Entry 9BEW (electron microscopy, 3.30 A resolution); this record covers chains G and D of the 18 polymer chains in the assembly.

== Chain G ==
Molecule: Envelope glycoprotein gp120
From: Human immunodeficiency virus 1
Sequence (483 residues; numbered 31 to 513 plus 14 insertion-coded residues; 14 numbers in that range are skipped by the numbering (no residue carries them; nothing is unmodelled there); the number before each row is that of its first residue; a row labelled like 185A-185K holds insertion residues (185A, then the next letters in order)):
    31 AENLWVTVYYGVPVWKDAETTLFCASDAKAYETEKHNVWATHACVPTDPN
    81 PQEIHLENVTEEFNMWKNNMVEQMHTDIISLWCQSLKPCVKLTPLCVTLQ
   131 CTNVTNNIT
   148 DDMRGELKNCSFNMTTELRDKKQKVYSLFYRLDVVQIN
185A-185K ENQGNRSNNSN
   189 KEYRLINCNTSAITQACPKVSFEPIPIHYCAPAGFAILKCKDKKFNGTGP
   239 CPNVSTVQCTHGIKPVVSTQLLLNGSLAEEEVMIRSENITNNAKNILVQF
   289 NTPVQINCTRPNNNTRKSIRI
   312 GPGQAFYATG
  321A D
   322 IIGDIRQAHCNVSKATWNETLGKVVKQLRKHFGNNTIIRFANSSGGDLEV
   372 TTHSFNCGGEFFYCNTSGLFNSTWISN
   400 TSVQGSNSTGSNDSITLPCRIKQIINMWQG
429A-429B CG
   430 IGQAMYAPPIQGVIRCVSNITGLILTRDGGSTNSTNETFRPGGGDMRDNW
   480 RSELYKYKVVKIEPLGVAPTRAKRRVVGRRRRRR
Unresolved in the structure: 31-32, 61-64, 148-149, 185A-185K, 400-410, 506-513
Disulfides: Cys54-Cys74, Cys113-Cys429A, Cys119-Cys205, Cys126-Cys196, Cys131-Cys157, Cys218-Cys247, Cys228-Cys239, Cys296-Cys331, Cys378-Cys445, Cys385-Cys418
Covalent attachments: N-acetylglucosamine (NAG) linked to Asn88, Asn133, Asn156, Asn160, Asn197, Asn234, Asn241, Asn262, Asn276, Asn295, Asn301, Asn339, Asn355, Asn363, Asn386, Asn392, Asn448; glycan linked to Asn332

== Chain D ==
Molecule: 3BNC117 light chain
From: Homo sapiens
Notes: fragment: Fab
Sequence (206 residues; each row starts with the number of its first residue; note: 8 numbers in that range are skipped by the numbering (no residue carries them; nothing is unmodelled there)):
     1 DIQMTQSPSSLSASVGDTVTITCQANG
    32 YLNWYQQRRGKAPKLLIYDGSKLERGVPSRFSGRRWGQEYNLTINNLQPE
    82 DIATYFCQVY
    96 EFVVPGTRLDLKRTVAAPSVFIFPPSDEQLKSGTASVVCLLNNFYPREAK
   146 VQWKVDNALQSGNSQESVTEQDSKDSTYSLSSTLTLSKADYEKHKVYACE
   196 VTHQGLSSPVTKSFNRGEC
Unresolved in the structure: 105-214
Disulfides: Cys23-Cys88
Covalent attachments: N-acetylglucosamine (NAG) linked to Asn72
Small-molecule neighbours: N-acetylglucosamine (NAG; 2-acetamido-2-deoxy-beta-D-glucopyranose): Gly27, Tyr32, Tyr91

== Interface between chain G and chain D ==
Residue-residue contacts (5; chain G residue first):
  Thr278(G) - Ile2(D)
  Thr278(G) - Tyr91(D)
  Asn280(G) - Glu96(D)  hydrogen bond
  Gly459(G) - Glu96(D)
  Thr461(G) - Phe97(D)
Also at the interface, not in a pair above, chain G (6 interface residues in all): Asn279, Gly458

== Overview ==
6 residues of chain G and 4 residues of chain D are in contact; the contacts include 1 hydrogen bond. The
hydrogen-bonded pair is Asn280(G)-Glu96(D). Bound to chain D: N-acetylglucosamine. N-acetylglucosamine is
covalently linked to Asn88(G), Asn133(G), Asn156(G), Asn160(G), Asn197(G) and Asn234(G) and 11 more.
Here chain G is Envelope glycoprotein gp120 (Human immunodeficiency virus 1) and chain D is 3BNC117 light
chain (Homo sapiens). Entry 9BEW (Cryo-EM structure of the HIV-1 BG505 IDL Env trimer in complex with 3BNC117
and 10-1074 Fabs) was determined by electron microscopy, deposited together with 9BER and 9BF6.
